Entry 2WIN (X-ray diffraction, 3.90 A resolution); this record covers chains B and N of the 8 polymer chains in the assembly.

Chain B:
Molecule: Complement C3B alpha' chain
Source organism: Homo sapiens
Notes: fragment: complement c3b alpha' chain, residues 749-1663
UniProtKB: P01024 (CO3_HUMAN); residues 727-1641 here correspond to UniProt positions 749-1663 (UniProt number = residue number + 22)
Sequence (915 residues; row label = number of the first residue in the row):
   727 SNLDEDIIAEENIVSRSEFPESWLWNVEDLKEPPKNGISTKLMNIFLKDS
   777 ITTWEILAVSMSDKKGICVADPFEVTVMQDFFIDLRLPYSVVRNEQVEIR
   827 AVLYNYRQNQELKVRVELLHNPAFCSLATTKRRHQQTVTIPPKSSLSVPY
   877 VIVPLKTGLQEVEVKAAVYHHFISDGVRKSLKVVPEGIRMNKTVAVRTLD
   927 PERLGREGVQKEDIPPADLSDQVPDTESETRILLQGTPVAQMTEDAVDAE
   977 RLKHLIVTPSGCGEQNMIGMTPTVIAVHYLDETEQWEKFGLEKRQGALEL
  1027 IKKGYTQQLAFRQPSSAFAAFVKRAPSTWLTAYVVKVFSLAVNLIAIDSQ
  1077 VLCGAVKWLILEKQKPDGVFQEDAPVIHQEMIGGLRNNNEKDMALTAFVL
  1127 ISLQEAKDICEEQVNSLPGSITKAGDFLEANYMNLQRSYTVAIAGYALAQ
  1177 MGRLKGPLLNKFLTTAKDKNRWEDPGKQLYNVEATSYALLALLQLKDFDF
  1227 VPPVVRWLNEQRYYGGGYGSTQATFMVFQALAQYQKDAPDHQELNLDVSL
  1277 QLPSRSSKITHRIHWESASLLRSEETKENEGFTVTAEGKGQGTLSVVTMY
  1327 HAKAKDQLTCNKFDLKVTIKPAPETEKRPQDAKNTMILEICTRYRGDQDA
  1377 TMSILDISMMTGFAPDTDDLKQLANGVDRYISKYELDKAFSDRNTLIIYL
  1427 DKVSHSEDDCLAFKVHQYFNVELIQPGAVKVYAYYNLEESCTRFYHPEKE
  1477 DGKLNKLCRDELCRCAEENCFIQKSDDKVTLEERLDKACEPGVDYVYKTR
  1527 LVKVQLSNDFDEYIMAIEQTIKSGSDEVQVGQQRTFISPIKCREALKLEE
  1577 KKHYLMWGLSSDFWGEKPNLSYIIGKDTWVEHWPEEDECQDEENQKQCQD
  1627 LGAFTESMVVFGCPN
Disordered / not traced: 727-728, 1042-1045, 1352-1357, 1499-1500
Cystine bridges: Cys851-Cys1491, Cys1079-Cys1136, Cys1336-Cys1467, Cys1367-Cys1436, Cys1484-Cys1489, Cys1496-Cys1568, Cys1515-Cys1639, Cys1615-Cys1624
Covalently attached groups: N-acetylglucosamine (NAG) linked to Asn917
Metal / ion sites: Mg2+: Asn1641 (shared with 3 residues of chain L)
From the paper describing this entry:
  - Mg2+ coordination: Asn1641

Chain N:
Molecule: Staphylococcal complement inhibitor
Source organism: Staphylococcus aureus
UniProtKB: Q6GFB4 (SCIN_STAAR); residues 1-85 here correspond to UniProt positions 32-116 (UniProt number = residue number + 31)
Sequence (92 residues; numbered -6 to 85; the number before each row is that of its first residue; numbers below 1 keep their minus sign (Met-6 is residue -6)):
    -6 MHHHHHHSTSLPTSNEYQNEKLANELKSLLDELNVNELATGSLNTYYKRT
    44 IKISGQKAMYALKSKDFKKMSEAKYQLQKIYNEIDEALKSKY
Disordered / not traced: -6 to 1

Interface between chain B and chain N:
Pairs across the interface (19):
  Leu729(B) with Gln49(N)
  Asp730(B) with Tyr53(N); Lys56(N), salt bridge
  Asp732(B) with Tyr53(N); Lys62(N), salt bridge
  Ile733(B) with Gln49(N)
  Ile734(B) with Gln49(N)
  Ala735(B) with Gln49(N)
  Glu737(B) with Lys45(N), hydrogen bond (backbone-side chain)
  Asn738(B) with Lys45(N); Ile46(N); Gln49(N), hydrogen bond
  Val740(B) with Arg42(N)
  Phe772(B) with Asn37(N)
  Asp775(B) with Arg42(N), salt bridge
  Phe898(B) with Ile46(N); Lys50(N); Tyr53(N), hydrophobic
  Ser900(B) with Ile46(N)
Also at the interface, not in a pair above, chain B (15 interface residues in all): Glu731, Arg742
Also at the interface, not in a pair above, chain N (10 interface residues in all): Lys41

Summary:
The interface between chain B and chain N involves 15 residues on one side and 10 on the other; the contacts
include 2 hydrogen bonds and 3 salt bridges. Among the polar pairs are Asp730(B)-Lys56(N), Asp732(B)-Lys62(N)
and Asp775(B)-Arg42(N). Covalently linked N-acetylglucosamine: at Asn917(B). From the paper: Mg2+ coordination
by Asn1641(B).
Chain B is Complement C3B alpha' chain (Homo sapiens) and chain N is Staphylococcal complement inhibitor
(Staphylococcus aureus); the structure, C3 convertase (C3bBb) stabilized by SCIN, was determined by X-ray
diffraction.
